Entry 6V4P (electron microscopy, 2.80 A resolution); this record covers chains B and D of the 4 polymer chains in the assembly.

# Chain B
Name: Integrin beta-3
From: Homo sapiens
UniProt: P05106 (ITB3_HUMAN), isoform P05106-2; residues -25 to 664 here correspond to UniProt positions 1-690 (UniProt number = residue number + 26)
Sequence (690 residues; numbered -25 to 664; the number before each row is that of its first residue; numbers below 1 keep their minus sign (Met-25 is residue -25)):
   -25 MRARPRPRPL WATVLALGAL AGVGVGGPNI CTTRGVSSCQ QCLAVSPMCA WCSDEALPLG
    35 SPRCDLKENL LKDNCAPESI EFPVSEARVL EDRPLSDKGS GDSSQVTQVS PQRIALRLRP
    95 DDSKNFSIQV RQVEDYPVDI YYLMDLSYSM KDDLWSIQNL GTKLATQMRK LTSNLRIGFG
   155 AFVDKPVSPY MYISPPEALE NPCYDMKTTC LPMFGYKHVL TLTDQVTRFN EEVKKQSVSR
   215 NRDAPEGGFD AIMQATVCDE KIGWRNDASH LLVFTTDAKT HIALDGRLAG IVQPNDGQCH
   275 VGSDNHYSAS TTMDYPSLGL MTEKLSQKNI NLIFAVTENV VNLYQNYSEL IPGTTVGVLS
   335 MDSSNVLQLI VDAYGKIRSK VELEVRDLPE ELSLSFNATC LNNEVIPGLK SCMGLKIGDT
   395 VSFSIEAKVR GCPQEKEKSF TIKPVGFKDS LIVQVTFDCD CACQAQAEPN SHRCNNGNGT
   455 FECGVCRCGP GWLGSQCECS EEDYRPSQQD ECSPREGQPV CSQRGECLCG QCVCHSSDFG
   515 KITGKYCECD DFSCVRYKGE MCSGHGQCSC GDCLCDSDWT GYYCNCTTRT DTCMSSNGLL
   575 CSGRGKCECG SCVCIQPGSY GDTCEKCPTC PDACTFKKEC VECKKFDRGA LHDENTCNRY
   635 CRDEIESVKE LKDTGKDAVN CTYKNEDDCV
Unresolved in the structure: -25 to 57, 433-664
UniProt features mapped onto this chain:
  - region: Cys177 to Cys184 (Involved in CX3CL1-, NRG1-, FGF1- and IGF1-binding), Gln267 to Met287 (CX3CL1-binding)
  - binding site (Mg(2+)): Ser121, Ser123, Glu220
  - binding site (Ca(2+)): Ser123, Asp126, Asp127, Asp158, Asn215, Asp217, Pro219, Glu220, Asp251, Met335
  - glycosylation (N-linked (GlcNAc...) asparagine): Asn99, Asn320, Asn371, Asn452, Asn559, Asn654
Disulfides: Cys177-Cys184, Cys232-Cys273, Cys374-Cys386
Ion coordination: Mg2+: Ser121, Glu220; Ca2+ site 1: Ser123, Asp126, Asp127, Met335; Ca2+ site 2: Asp158, Asp217, Pro219
What the authors report for this chain:
  - conformationally variable residues (loop rearrangement): Met180, Lys181, Thr182
  - Ca2+ coordination: Asp126, Met335
  - mutagenesis - M335D: unchanged binding to abciximab
  - mutagenesis - M335D: unchanged binding to mAb 7E3
  - contacts within the chain: Asp179-Arg214 (proposed by the authors, not directly observed)

# Chain D
Name: Abciximab, light chain
From: synthetic construct
Sequence (214 residues; row label = number of the first residue in the row):
     1 EIVLTQSPVT LSVTPGDSVS LSCRASRDIS NNLHWFQQTS HESPRLLIKY ASQSMSGIPS
    61 RFSGSGSGTD FTLSINSVET EDFGMYFCQQ TNSWPYTFGG GTKLEIKRTV AAPSVFIFPP
   121 SDEQLKSGTA SVVCLLNNFY PREAKVQWKV DNALQSGNSQ ESVTEQDSKD STYSLSSTLT
   181 LSKADYEKHK VYACEVTHQG LSSPVTKSFN RGEC
Disulfides: Cys23-Cys88, Cys134-Cys194

# Interface between chain B and chain D
Pairs across the interface (18):
  Lys125(B) - Asn32(D)
  Lys125(B) - Tyr50(D)
  Asp126(B) - Asn31(D)  hydrogen bond
  Asp126(B) - Tyr50(D)
  Asp126(B) - Gln53(D)  hydrogen bond (backbone-side chain)
  Trp129(B) - Lys49(D)
  Trp129(B) - Gln53(D)
  Trp129(B) - Ser54(D)
  Ser130(B) - Gln53(D)  hydrogen bond
  Met180(B) - Asn92(D)
  Met180(B) - Tyr96(D)  hydrogen bond (backbone-side chain)
  Lys181(B) - Trp94(D)
  Thr182(B) - Tyr96(D)
  Met335(B) - Asn31(D)  hydrogen bond (backbone-side chain)
  Met335(B) - Ser67(D)  hydrogen bond
  Asp336(B) - Asn31(D)
  Asp336(B) - Ser52(D)
  Asp336(B) - Gln53(D)  hydrogen bond
Also at the interface, not in a pair above, chain B (11 interface residues in all): Tyr122, Asp179
Also at the interface, not in a pair above, chain D (14 interface residues in all): Ser30, Thr91, Ser93
Interface features reported in the paper:
  - epitope / paratope residues, chain B: Lys125(B), Asp126(B), Trp129(B), Met180(B), Met335(B), Asp336(B)
  - epitope / paratope residues, chain D: Tyr96(D)

# Summary
11 residues of chain B face 14 of chain D across their interface, with 7 hydrogen bonds. Polar contacts
include Asp126(B)-Asn31(D), Asp126(B)-Gln53(D) and Ser130(B)-Gln53(D). UniProt lists 3 Mg2+-binding residues
and 10 Ca2+-binding residues on chain B. From the paper: M335D of chain B leaves binding to abciximab
unchanged; epitope/paratope residues Lys125(B), Asp126(B) and Tyr96(D) among others.
Chain B is Integrin beta-3 (Homo sapiens) and chain D is Abciximab, light chain (synthetic construct); the
structure, Structure of the integrin AlphaIIbBeta3-Abciximab complex, was determined by electron microscopy.
